3WF6 - chain A; structure by X-ray diffraction, 2.03 A resolution.

# Chain A
Name: Ribosomal protein S6 kinase beta-1
Organism: Homo sapiens
Notes: EC 2.7.11.1
UniProt: P23443 (KS6B1_HUMAN); residues 78-399 here = UniProt positions 78-399
Chain sequence (329 residues; each row starts with the number of its first residue):
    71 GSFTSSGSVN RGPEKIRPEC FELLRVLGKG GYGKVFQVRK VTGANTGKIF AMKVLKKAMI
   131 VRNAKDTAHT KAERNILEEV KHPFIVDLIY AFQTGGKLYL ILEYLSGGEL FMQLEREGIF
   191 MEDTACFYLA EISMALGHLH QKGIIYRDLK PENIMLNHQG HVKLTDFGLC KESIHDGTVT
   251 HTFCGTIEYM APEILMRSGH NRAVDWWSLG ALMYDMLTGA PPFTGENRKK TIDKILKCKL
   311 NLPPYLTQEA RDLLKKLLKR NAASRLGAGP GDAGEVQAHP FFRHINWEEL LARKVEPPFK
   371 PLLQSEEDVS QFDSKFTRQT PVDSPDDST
Unresolved in the structure: 71-84, 128-139, 375-399
Sequence notes: expression tag (71-77)
Modified / non-standard residues: Thr252 (phosphothreonine; TPO)
Ion coordination: Zn2+: Cys240, His245, His251, Cys254
Small-molecule neighbours: FZ9 (4-[4-(1H-indol-3-yl)-3,6-dihydropyridin-1(2H)-yl]-1H-pyrazolo[3,4-d]pyrimidine): Leu97, Gly98, Lys99, Gly100, Gly103, Val105, Ala121, Lys123, Val156, Leu172, Glu173, Tyr174, Leu175, Met225, Thr235, Lys241
UniProt features mapped onto this chain:
  - active site: Asp218 (Proton acceptor)
  - binding site (ATP): Leu97 to Val105, Lys123
  - modified residue: Thr252 (Phosphothreonine), Ser394 (Phosphoserine)
  - natural variant: Gly289 (G289E: In a colorectal cancer sample)
  - mutagenesis: Lys167 (K167N: Greatly reduces activity. Greatly reduces phosphorylation at T-412 and moderately reduces phosphorylation at T-252), Ser394 (S394A: Loss of activity. Loss of phosphorylation at T-412)
Reported in the primary citation:
  - binding site for FZ9: Leu97, Ala121, Met225

# Overview
Ligands of chain A: compound FZ9. Cys240, His245, His251 and Cys254 form the Zn2+ site. From UniProt:
active-site residue Asp218, 10 ATP-binding residues and 2 mutagenesis sites. From the paper: a binding site
for FZ9 at Leu97, Ala121 and Met225.
Chain A is Ribosomal protein S6 kinase beta-1 (Homo sapiens); the structure, Crystal structure of S6K1 kinase
domain in complex with a pyrazolopyrimidine derivative
4-[4-(1H-indol-3-yl)-3,6-dihydropyridin-1(2H)-yl]-1H-pyrazolo[3,4-d]pyrimidine, was determined by X-ray
diffraction (same publication as 3WE4, 3WF5, 3WF7, 3WF8 and 3WF9).
